Entry 8VJ7 (electron microscopy, 4.85 A resolution (low resolution: residue-level contacts below are approximate; hydrogen-bond / salt-bridge calls are withheld)); this record covers chains A and D of the 4 polymer chains in the assembly.

Chain A (and D):
Protein: Isoform Flip of Glutamate receptor 2
Organism: Rattus norvegicus
Notes: chain D of this document is another copy of the same molecule, construct and numbering; everything in this record applies to it too
Reference sequence: P19491 (GRIA2_RAT), isoform P19491-2; aligned to UniProt positions 25-821 over residues 10-821 (the alignment contains insertions or deletions, so no single offset holds)
Chain sequence (797 residues; row label = number of the first residue in the row; note: 15 numbers in that range are skipped by the numbering (no residue carries them; nothing is unmodelled there)):
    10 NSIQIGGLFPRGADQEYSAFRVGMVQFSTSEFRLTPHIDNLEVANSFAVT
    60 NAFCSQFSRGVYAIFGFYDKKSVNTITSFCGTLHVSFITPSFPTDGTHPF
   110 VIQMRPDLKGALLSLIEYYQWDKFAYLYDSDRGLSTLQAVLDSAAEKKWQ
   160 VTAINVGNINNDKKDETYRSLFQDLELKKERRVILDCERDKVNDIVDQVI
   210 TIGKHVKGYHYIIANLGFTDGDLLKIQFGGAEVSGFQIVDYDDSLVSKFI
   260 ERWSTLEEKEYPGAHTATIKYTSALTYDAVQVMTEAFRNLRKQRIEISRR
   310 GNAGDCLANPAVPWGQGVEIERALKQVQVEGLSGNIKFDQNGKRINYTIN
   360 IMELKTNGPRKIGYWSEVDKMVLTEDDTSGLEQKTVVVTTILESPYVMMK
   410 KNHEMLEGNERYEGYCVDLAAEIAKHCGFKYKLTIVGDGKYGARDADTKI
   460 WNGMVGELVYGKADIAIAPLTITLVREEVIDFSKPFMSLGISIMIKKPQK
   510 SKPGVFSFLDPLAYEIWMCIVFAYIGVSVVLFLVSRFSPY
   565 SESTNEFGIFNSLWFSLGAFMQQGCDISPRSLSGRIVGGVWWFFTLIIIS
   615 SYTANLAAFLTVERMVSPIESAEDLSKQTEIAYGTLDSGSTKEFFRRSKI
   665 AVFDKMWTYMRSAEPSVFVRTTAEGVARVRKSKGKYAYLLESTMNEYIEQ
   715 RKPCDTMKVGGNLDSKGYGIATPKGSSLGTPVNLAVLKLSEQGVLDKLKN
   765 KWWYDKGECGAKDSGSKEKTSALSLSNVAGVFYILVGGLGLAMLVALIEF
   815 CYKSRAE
Not modelled in the structure: 821 (chain D: 820-821)
Differences from the reference sequence: conflict Glu241 (Asn256 in P19491), Leu382 (Val397 in P19491), Glu384 (Gly405 in P19491), Asp385 (Asn406 in P19491), Gln392 (Asn413 in P19491)
UniProt features mapped onto this chain:
  - glycosylation: Asn355 (N-linked (GlcNAc...) asparagine)
Disulfide bonds: Cys63-Cys315, Cys718-Cys773
Residues lining bound ligands:
  - A1AB5 (4-[(5S,8R)-8-methyl-6,7,8,9-tetrahydro-2H,5H-[1,3]dioxolo[4,5-h][2,3]benzodiazepin-5-yl]aniline), molecule 1: Ser510, Lys511, Pro512, Ser516, Phe517, Asp519, Pro520, Tyr616, Asn619, Leu620, Phe623, Leu787, Asn791, Val792
  - A1AB5, molecule 2: Thr784, Ser785, Ala786
  - glutamic acid (GLU): Tyr450, Gly451, Pro478, Thr480, Arg485, Leu650, Ser652, Gly653, Ser654, Thr655, Glu657, Glu705, Tyr732
What the authors report for this chain:
  - conformationally variable residues (domain motion): Leu467, Ser741
  - mutagenesis - L483Y: increased stability (from molecular simulation)

Chain A / chain D interface:
Residue-residue contacts (94):
  Leu498(A) with Ser729(D)
  Phe517(A) with Phe607(D); Ile611(D)
  Phe574(A) with Ser595(D); Arg599(D)
  Asn575(A) with Arg599(D)
  Trp578(A) with Pro593(D); Arg599(D); Gly603(D); Trp606(D)
  Gly582(A) with Trp606(D)
  Met585(A) with Trp606(D); Phe607(D)
  Gln587(A) with Ala583(D); Gln586(D); Gly588(D); Trp606(D); Thr609(D)
  Cys589(A) with Ser592(D)
  Asp590(A) with Ser592(D)
  Ile613(A) with Leu610(D)
  Tyr616(A) with Ile611(D); Ser614(D)
  Thr617(A) with Ser614(D); Thr617(D)
  Leu620(A) with Ser615(D); Ala618(D)
  Ala621(A) with Ala618(D)
  Leu624(A) with Ala618(D); Asn619(D); Ala622(D)
  Thr625(A) with Ala621(D); Ala622(D); Thr625(D); Val626(D)
  Arg628(A) with Ala622(D); Phe623(D); Val626(D); Arg628(D)
  Met629(A) with Val626(D)
  Val630(A) with Arg628(D)
  Lys641(A) with Asp777(D)
  Ile664(A) with Asp760(D)
  Ser729(A) with Ser497(D); Leu498(D); Ser729(D); Lys730(D)
  Asp760(A) with Lys663(D); Ile664(D)
  Asn764(A) with Ala665(D)
  Tyr768(A) with Ile664(D)
  Lys783(A) with Arg628(D)
  Thr784(A) with Arg628(D); Val630(D)
  Ala786(A) with Asp519(D); Pro520(D); Leu521(D); Ala522(D); Asn619(D)
  Leu787(A) with Pro520(D); Ala522(D); Ile525(D); Ser615(D); Asn619(D)
  Ser788(A) with Ile525(D)
  Leu789(A) with Ile525(D)
  Val792(A) with Ile525(D); Ser615(D)
  Val795(A) with Phe608(D); Ile611(D)
  Phe796(A) with Cys528(D); Phe608(D)
  Ile798(A) with Val604(D)
  Leu799(A) with Ala532(D); Val536(D); Val604(D); Trp605(D); Phe608(D)
  Gly802(A) with Ile600(D)
  Leu803(A) with Val536(D); Val601(D)
  Leu805(A) with Ile600(D)
  Ala806(A) with Ser597(D); Ile600(D); Val601(D)
  Met807(A) with Val539(D); Leu542(D); Val543(D)
  Val809(A) with Leu596(D)
  Ala810(A) with Val543(D); Ser597(D)
  Phe814(A) with Phe546(D); Ser547(D)
  Lys817(A) with Tyr549(D)
Also at the interface, not in a pair above, chain A (54 interface residues in all): Ser497, Leu581, Gly588, Lys663, Asn726, Asp728, Lys763, Ser785
Also at the interface, not in a pair above, chain D (63 interface residues in all): Glu524, Ile529, Gly535, Met585, Gly602, Ile612, Ser662, Asn726

Summary:
54 residues of chain A and 63 residues of chain D are in contact. Chain A binds glutamic acid and compound
A1AB5. The paper reports that L483Y of chain A increases stability; conformational variability at Leu467(A)
and Ser741(A).
Chain A and chain D are both Isoform Flip of Glutamate receptor 2 (Rattus norvegicus); the structure, GluA2
bound to GYKI-52466 and Glutamate, Inhibited State 2, was determined by electron microscopy (same publication
as 8VJ6).
